Entry 8E4Y (electron microscopy, 3.40 A resolution); this record covers chain A.

[Chain A]
Name: Glycerol-3-phosphate acyltransferase 1, mitochondrial
From: Homo sapiens
Notes: EC 2.3.1.15
UniProtKB: Q9HCL2 (GPAT1_HUMAN); residues 80-828 here = UniProt positions 80-828
Sequence (767 residues; numbered 62 to 828; the number before each row is that of its first residue):
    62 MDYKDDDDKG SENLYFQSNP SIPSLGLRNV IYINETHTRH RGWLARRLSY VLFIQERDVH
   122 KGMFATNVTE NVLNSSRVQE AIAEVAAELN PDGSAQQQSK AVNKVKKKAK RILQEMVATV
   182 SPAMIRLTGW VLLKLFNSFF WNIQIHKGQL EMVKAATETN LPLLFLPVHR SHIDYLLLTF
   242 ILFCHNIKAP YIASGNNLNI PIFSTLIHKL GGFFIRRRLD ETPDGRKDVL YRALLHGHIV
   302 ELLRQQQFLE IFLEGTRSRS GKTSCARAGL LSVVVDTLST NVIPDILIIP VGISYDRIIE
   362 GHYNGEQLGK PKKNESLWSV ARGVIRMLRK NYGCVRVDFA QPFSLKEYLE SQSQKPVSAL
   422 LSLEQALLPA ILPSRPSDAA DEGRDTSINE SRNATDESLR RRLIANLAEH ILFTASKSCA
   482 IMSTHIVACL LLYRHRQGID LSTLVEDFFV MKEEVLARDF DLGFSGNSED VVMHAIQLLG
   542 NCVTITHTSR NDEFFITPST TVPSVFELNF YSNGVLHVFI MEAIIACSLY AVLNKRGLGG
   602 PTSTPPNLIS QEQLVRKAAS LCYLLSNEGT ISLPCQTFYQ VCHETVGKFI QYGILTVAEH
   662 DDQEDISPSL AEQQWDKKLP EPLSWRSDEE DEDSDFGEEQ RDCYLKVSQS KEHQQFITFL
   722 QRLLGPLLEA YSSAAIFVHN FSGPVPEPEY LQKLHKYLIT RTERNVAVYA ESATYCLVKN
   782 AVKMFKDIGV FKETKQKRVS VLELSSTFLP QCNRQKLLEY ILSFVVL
Disordered / not traced: 62-86, 153-158, 371-378, 435-455, 596-608, 660-702
Construct notes: initiating methionine (62); expression tag (63-79)
Small-molecule neighbours:
  - 16:0 lpa (NKO; (2R)-2-hydroxy-3-(phosphonooxy)propyl hexadecanoate): L193, L196, H233, I234, L237, F264, E361, H363, Y364, G366, M388
  - UKL ([(2R,3S,4R,5R)-5-(6-amino-9H-purin-9-yl)-4-hydroxy-3-(phosphonooxy)oxolan-2-yl]methyl (3R)-3-hydroxy-2,2-dimethyl-4-oxo-4-{[3-oxo-3-({2-[(2-oxohexadecyl)sulfanyl]ethyl}amino)propyl]amino}butyl dihydrogen diphosphate (non-preferred name)): I186, T189, G190, L193, H230, Y236, L237, T240, F241, F244, I253, A254, S255, G256, L259, I268, L271, I276, R277, R278, R279, L280, K288, R293, F313, L314, G316, R328, A329, G330, L331, S333, R461, R462, I465, A466
Curated features (UniProtKB/Swiss-Prot):
  - motif: H230 to D235 (HXXXXD motif)
  - binding site (CoA): R278, R279, K288, R293, R328, R462
  - modified residue: S380 (Phosphoserine), S688 (Phosphoserine), S695 (Phosphoserine), K780 (N6-acetyllysine), K784 (N6-acetyllysine)
  - mutagenesis: R89 (R89E: Abrogates mitochondrial localization; when associated with E-98, E-100, E-101, E-102, E-107, E-108 and E-118), H98 (H98E: Abrogates mitochondrial localization; when associated with E-89, E-100, E-101, E-102, E-107, E-108 and E-118), R100 (R100E: Abrogates mitochondrial localization; when associated with E-89, E-98, E-101, E-102, E-107, E-108 and E-118), H101 (H101E: Abrogates mitochondrial localization; when associated with E-89, E-98, E-100, E-102, E-107, E-108 and E-118), R102 (R102E: Abrogates mitochondrial localization; when associated with E-89, E-98, E-100, E-101, E-107, E-108 and E-118), R107 (R107E: Abrogates mitochondrial localization; when associated with E-89, E-98, E-100, E-101, E-102, E-108 and E-118), R108 (R108E: Abrogates mitochondrial localization; when associated with E-89, E-98, E-100, E-101, E-102, E-107 and E-118), R118 (R118E: Abrogates mitochondrial localization; when associated with E-89, E-98, E-100, E-101, E-102, E-107 and E-108), H230 (H230A: Abolishes catalytic activity), H233 (H233W: Abolishes catalytic activity), G273 (G273L: Abolishes catalytic activity), R278 (R278A: Abolishes catalytic activity), 3 further mutagenesis entries in UniProt

[Summary]
Chain A binds compound UKL and 16:0 lpa. UniProt lists 6 CoA-binding residues and 15 mutagenesis sites.
Chain A is Glycerol-3-phosphate acyltransferase 1, mitochondrial (Homo sapiens); the structure, Cryo-EM
structure of human glycerol-3-phosphate acyltransferase 1 (GPAT1) in complex with 2-oxohexadecyl-CoA, was
determined by electron microscopy together with 8E50 from the same study.
